8Y53 - chains B and E of the 6 polymer chains in the assembly; structure by electron microscopy, 2.93 A resolution.

# Chain B
Name: Guanine nucleotide-binding protein G(I)/G(S)/G(T) subunit beta-1
From: Homo sapiens
UniProtKB: P62873 (GBB1_HUMAN); residues 7-345 here correspond to UniProt positions 2-340 (UniProt number = residue number - 5)
Amino-acid sequence (345 residues; row label = number of the first residue in the row):
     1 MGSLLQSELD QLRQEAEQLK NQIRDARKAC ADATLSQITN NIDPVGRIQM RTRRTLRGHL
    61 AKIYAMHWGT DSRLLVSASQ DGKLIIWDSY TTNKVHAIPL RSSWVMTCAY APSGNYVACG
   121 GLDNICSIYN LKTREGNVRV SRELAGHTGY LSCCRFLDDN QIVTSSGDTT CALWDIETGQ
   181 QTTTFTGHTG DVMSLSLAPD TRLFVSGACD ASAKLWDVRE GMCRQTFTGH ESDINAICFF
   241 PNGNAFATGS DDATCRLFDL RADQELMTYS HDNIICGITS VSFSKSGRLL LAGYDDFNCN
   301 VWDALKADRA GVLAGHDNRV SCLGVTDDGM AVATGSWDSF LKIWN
Not modelled in the structure: 1-7
Sequence notes: initiating methionine (1); expression tag (2-6)

# Chain E
Name: scFv16
From: Mus musculus
Notes: antibody fragment or engineered binder
Amino-acid sequence (247 residues; each row starts with the number of its first residue):
     1 VQLVESGGGL VQPGGSRKLS CSASGFAFSS FGMHWVRQAP EKGLEWVAYI SSGSGTIYYA
    61 DTVKGRFTIS RDDPKNTLFL QMTSLRSEDT AMYYCVRSIY YYGSSPFDFW GQGTTLTVSA
   121 GGGGSGGGGS GGGGSADIVM TQATSSVPVT PGESVSISCR SSKSLLHSNG NTYLYWFLQR
   181 PGQSPQLLIY RMSNLASGVP DRFSGSGSGT AFTLTISRLE AEDVGVYYCM QHLEYPLTFG
   241 AGTKLEL
Not modelled in the structure: 120-135, 192

# Interface between chain B and chain E
Contacting residue pairs - 10 pairs, chain B then chain E:
  Asp71(B) - Tyr102(E)
  Arg73(B) - Tyr102(E)
  Leu74(B) - Tyr102(E)  hydrophobic
  Val95(B) - Tyr101(E)  hydrophobic
  His96(B) - Tyr101(E)
  Arg134(B) - Arg97(E)
  Glu135(B) - Gly25(E)
  Glu135(B) - Phe26(E)
  Glu135(B) - Ala27(E)  hydrogen bond (backbone-backbone)
  Gly136(B) - Phe31(E)
Other interface residues (no listed pair), chain B (9 interface residues in all): Asn137

# Summary
9 residues of chain B face 7 of chain E across their interface, with 1 hydrogen bond. Its one hydrogen bond,
Glu135(B)-Ala27(E), is backbone to backbone.
Chain B is Guanine nucleotide-binding protein G(I)/G(S)/G(T) subunit beta-1 (Homo sapiens) and chain E is
scFv16 (Mus musculus); the structure, Cryo-EM structure of the MK-5046-bound BRS3-Gq complex, was determined
by electron microscopy (same publication as 8Y52).
